3M4O - chains B and T of the 13 polymer chains in the assembly; structure by X-ray diffraction, 3.57 A resolution.

# Chain B
Molecule: DNA-directed RNA polymerase II subunit RPB2
Organism: Saccharomyces cerevisiae
Notes: EC 2.7.7.6
Reference sequence: P08518 (RPB2_YEAST); numbering as in UniProt (aligned over 1-1224)
Sequence (1224 residues; row label = number of the first residue in the row):
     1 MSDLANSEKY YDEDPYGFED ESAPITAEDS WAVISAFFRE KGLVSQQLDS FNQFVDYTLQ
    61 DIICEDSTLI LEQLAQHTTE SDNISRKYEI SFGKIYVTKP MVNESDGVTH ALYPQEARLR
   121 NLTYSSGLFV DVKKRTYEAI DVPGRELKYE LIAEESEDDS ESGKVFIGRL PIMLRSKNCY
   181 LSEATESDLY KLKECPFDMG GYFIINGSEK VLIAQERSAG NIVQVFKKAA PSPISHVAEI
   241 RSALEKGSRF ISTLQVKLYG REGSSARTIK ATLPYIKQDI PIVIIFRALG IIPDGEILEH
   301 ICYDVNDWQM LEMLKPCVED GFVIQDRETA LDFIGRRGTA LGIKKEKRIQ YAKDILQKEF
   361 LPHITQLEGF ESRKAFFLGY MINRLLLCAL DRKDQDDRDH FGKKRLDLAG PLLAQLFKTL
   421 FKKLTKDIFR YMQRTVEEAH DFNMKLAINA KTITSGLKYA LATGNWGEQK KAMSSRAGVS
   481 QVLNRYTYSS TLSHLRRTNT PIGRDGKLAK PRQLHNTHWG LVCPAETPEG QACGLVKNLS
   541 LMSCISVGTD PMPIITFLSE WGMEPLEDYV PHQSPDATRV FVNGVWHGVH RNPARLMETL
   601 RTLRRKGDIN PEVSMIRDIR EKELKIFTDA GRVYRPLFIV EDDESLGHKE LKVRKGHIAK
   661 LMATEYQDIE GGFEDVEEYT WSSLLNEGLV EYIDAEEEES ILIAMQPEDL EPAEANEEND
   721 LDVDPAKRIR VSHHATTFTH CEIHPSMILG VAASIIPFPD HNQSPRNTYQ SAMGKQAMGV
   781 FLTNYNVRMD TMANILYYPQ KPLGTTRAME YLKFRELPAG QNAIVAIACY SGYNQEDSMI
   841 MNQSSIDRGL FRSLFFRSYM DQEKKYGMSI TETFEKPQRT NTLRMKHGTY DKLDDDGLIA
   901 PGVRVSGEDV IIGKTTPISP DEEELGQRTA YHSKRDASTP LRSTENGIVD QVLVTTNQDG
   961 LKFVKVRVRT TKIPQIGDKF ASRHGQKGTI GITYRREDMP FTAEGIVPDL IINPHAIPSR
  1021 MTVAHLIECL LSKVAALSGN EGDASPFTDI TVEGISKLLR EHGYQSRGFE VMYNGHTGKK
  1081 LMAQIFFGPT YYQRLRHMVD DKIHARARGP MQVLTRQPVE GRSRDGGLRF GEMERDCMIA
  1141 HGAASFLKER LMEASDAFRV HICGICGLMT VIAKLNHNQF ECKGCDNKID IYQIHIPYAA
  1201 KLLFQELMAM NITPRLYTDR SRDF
Not modelled in the structure: 1-19, 71-89, 135-163, 336-344, 438-445, 503-508, 669-677, 716-721, 920-932
Metal / ion sites: Zn2+: Cys1163, Cys1166, Cys1185

# Chain T
Molecule: 28-nt DNA strand
Sequence (28 nucleotides; row label = number of the first residue in the row):
     1 CTACCCATAA CCACCCCGTC CTCTCCAT
Metal / ion sites: cis-diammine(pyridine)chloroplatinum(II) Pt near DG18 (its only coordinating residue here)

# How chain B and chain T interact
Residue-residue contacts (18; chain B residue first):
  Lys210(B) with DC25(T), hydrogen bond to the phosphate; DC26(T), salt bridge to the phosphate
  Ala462(B) with DC26(T), sugar contact
  Thr463(B) with DC26(T), sugar contact
  Gln531(B) with DG18(T), base contact
  Thr791(B) with DT24(T), phosphate contact; DC25(T), hydrogen bond to the phosphate
  Met792(B) with DT24(T), phosphate contact
  Arg857(B) with DT24(T), salt bridge to the phosphate
  Gly1121(B) with DT22(T), phosphate contact
  Arg1122(B) with DT22(T), hydrogen bond to the phosphate; DC23(T), salt bridge to the phosphate
  Ser1123(B) with DC23(T), phosphate contact
  Leu1128(B) with DC21(T), phosphate contact
  Arg1129(B) with DC20(T), salt bridge to the phosphate; DC21(T), hydrogen bond to the phosphate
  Gly1131(B) with DC20(T), phosphate contact
  Met1133(B) with DT19(T), sugar contact
Other interface residues (no listed pair), chain B (20 interface residues in all): Val482, Gly530, Arg942, Glu1120, Gly1127, Glu1132
Other interface residues (no listed pair), chain T (10 interface residues in all): DA27

# Summary
20 residues of chain B face 10 of chain T across their interface; the contacts include 4 hydrogen bonds and 4
salt bridges. Among the polar pairs are Lys210(B)-DC25(T), Thr791(B)-DC25(T) and Arg1122(B)-DT22(T).
Cys1163(B), Cys1166(B) and Cys1185(B) coordinate Zn2+.
Chain B is DNA-directed RNA polymerase II subunit RPB2 (Saccharomyces cerevisiae) and chain T is a 28-nt DNA
strand; the structure, RNA polymerase II elongation complex B, was determined by X-ray diffraction, deposited
together with 3M3Y.
